Entry 6NK6 (electron microscopy, 4.06 A resolution (low resolution: residue-level contacts below are approximate; hydrogen-bond / salt-bridge calls are withheld)); this record covers chains F and J of the 16 polymer chains in the assembly.

Chain F:
Name: E2 glycoprotein
From: Chikungunya virus strain Senegal 37997
Reference sequence: Q5XXP3 (POLS_CHIK3); residues 5-423 here correspond to UniProt positions 330-748 (UniProt number = residue number + 325)
Amino-acid sequence (419 residues; row label = number of the first residue in the row):
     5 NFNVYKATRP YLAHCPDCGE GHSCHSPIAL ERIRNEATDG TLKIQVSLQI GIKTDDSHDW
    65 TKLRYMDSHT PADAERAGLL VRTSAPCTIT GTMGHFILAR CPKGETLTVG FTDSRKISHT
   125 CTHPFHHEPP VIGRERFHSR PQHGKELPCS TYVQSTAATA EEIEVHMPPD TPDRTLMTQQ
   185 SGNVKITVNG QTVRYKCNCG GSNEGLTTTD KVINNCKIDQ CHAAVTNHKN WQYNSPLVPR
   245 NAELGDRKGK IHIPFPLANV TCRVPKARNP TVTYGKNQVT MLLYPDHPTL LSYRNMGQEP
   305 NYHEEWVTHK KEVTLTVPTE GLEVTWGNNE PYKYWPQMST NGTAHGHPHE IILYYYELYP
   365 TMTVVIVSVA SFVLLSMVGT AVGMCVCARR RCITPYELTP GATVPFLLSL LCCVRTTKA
Disulfide bonds: C19-C125, C22-C28, C91-C105, C153-C266, C201-C225, C203-C220, C396-C417
Covalent attachments: N-acetylglucosamine (NAG) linked to N263

Chain J:
Name: Capsid protein
From: Chikungunya virus strain Senegal 37997
Reference sequence: Q5XXP3 (POLS_CHIK3); residues 111-261 here = UniProt positions 111-261
Amino-acid sequence (151 residues; each row starts with the number of its first residue):
   111 NDCIFEVKHE GKVMGYACLV GDKVMKPAHV KGTIDNADLA KLAFKRSSKY DLECAQIPVH
   171 MKSDASKFTH EKPEGYYNWH HGAVQYSGGR FTIPTGAGKP GDSGRPIFDN KGRVVAIVLG
   231 GANEGARTAL SVVTWNKDIV TKITPEGAEE W

How chain F and chain J interact:
Contacting residue pairs (19):
  R394(F) - K155(J)
  R394(F) - R156(J)
  I397(F) - K155(J)
  T398(F) - K155(J)
  E401(F) - L162(J)
  E401(F) - C164(J)
  E401(F) - V250(J)
  L402(F) - D132(J)
  L402(F) - K133(J)
  L402(F) - A165(J)
  L402(F) - Q166(J)
  T403(F) - D248(J)
  T403(F) - V250(J)
  P404(F) - F178(J)
  P404(F) - W245(J)
  G405(F) - F178(J)
  G405(F) - D248(J)
  T407(F) - D248(J)
  V408(F) - D248(J)
Also at the interface, not in a pair above, chain F (12 interface residues in all): P399, A406
Also at the interface, not in a pair above, chain J (16 interface residues in all): V130, G131, Y160, H180

In short:
12 residues of chain F and 16 residues of chain J are in contact.
Chain F is E2 glycoprotein and chain J is Capsid protein, both from Chikungunya virus strain Senegal 37997;
the structure, Electron Cryo-Microscopy Of Chikungunya VLP in complex with mouse Mxra8 receptor, was
determined by electron microscopy (same publication as 6NK3, 6NK5 and 6NK7).
